PDB entry 6BYU | X-ray diffraction, 3.60 A resolution | chains D and F of the 6 polymer chains in the assembly

# Chain D
Molecule: DNA-directed RNA polymerase subunit beta'
Source organism: Escherichia coli
Notes: EC 2.7.7.6
Reference sequence: P0A8T7 (RPOC_ECOLI); residue numbers follow UniProt; this construct covers 1-1407
Sequence (1407 residues; each row starts with the number of its first residue):
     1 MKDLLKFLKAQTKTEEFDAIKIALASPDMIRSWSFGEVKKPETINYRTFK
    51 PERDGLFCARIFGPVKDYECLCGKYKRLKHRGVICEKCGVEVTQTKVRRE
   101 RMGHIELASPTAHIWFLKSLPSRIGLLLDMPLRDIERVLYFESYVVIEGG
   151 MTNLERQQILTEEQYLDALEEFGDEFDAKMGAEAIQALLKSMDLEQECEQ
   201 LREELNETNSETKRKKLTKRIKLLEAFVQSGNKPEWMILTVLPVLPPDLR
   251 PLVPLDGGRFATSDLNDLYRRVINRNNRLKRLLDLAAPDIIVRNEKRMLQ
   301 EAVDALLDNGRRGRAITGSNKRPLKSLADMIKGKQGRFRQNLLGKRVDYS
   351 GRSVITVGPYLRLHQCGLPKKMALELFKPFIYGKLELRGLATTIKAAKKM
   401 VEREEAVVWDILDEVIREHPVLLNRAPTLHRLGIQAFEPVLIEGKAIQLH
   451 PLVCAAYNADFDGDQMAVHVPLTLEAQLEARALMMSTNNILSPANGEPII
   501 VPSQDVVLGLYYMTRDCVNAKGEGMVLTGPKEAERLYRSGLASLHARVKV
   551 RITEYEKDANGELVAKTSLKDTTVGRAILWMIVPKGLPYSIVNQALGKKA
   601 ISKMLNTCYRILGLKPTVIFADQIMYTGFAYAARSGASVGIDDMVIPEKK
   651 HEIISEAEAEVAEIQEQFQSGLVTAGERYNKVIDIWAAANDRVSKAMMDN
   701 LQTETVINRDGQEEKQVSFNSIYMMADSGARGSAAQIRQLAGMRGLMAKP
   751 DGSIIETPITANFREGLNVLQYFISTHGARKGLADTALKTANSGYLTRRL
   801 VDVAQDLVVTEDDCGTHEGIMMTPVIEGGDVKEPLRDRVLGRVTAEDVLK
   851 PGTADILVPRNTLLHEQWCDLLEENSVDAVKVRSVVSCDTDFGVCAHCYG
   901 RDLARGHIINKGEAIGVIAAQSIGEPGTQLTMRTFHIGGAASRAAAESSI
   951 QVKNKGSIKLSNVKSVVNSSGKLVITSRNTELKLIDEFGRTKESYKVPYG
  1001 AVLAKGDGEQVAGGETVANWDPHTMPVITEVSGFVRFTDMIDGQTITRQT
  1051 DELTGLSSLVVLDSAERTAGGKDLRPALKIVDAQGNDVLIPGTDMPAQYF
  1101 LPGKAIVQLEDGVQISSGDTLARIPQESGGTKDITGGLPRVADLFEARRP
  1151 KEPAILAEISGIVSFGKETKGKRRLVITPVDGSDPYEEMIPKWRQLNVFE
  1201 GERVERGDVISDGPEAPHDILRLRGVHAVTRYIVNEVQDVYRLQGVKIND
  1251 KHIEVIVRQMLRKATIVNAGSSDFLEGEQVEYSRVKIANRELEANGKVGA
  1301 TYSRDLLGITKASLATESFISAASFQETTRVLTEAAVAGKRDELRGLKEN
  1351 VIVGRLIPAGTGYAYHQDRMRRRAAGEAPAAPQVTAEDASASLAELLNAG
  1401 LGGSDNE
Unresolved in the structure: 1-7, 334-336, 932-1134, 1377-1407
Curated features (UniProtKB/Swiss-Prot):
  - binding site (Zn(2+)): Cys70, Cys72, Cys85, Cys88, Cys814, Cys888, Cys895, Cys898
  - binding site (Mg(2+)): Asp460, Asp462, Asp464
  - modified residue: Lys983 (N6-acetyllysine)
  - mutagenesis: Gln504 (Q504P: Resistant to antibiotics salinamide A and B), Asn690 (N690D: Resistant to antibiotics salinamide A and B), Met697 (M697V: Resistant to antibiotics salinamide A and B), Ala735 (A735T: Resistant to antibiotics salinamide A and B), Arg738 (R738C/H/P/S: Resistant to antibiotics salinamide A and B), Ala748 (A748E: Resistant to antibiotics salinamide A and B), Pro758 (P758S/T: Resistant to antibiotics salinamide A and B), Phe763 (F763C: Resistant to antibiotics salinamide A and B), Ser775 (S775A: Resistant to antibiotics salinamide A and B), Ala779 (A779T/V: Resistant to antibiotics salinamide A and B), Arg780 (R780C: Resistant to antibiotics salinamide A and B), Gly782 (G782A/C: Resistant to antibiotics salinamide A and B), 1 further mutagenesis entry in UniProt
Ion coordination: Zn2+ site 1: Cys70, Cys72, Cys85, Cys88; Mg2+: Asp460, Asp462, Asp464; Zn2+ site 2: Cys814, Cys888, Cys895, Cys898
Small-molecule neighbours: ECJ ((5R)-5-(6-amino-9H-purin-9-yl)-2-({[(S)-hydroxy(phosphonooxy)phosphoryl]oxy}methyl)-4-oxo-4,5-dihydrofuran-3-yl trihydrogen diphosphate): Arg346, Arg352, Asn424, Arg425, Ala426, Gln465, Met466, Ala467

# Chain F
Molecule: RNA polymerase sigma factor RpoD
Source organism: Escherichia coli
Reference sequence: P00579 (RPOD_ECOLI); numbering as in UniProt (aligned over 1-613)
Sequence (613 residues; numbered 1 to 613; the number before each row is that of its first residue):
     1 MEQNPQSQLKLLVTRGKEQGYLTYAEVNDHLPEDIVDSDQIEDIIQMIND
    51 MGIQVMEEAPDADDLMLAENTADEDAAEAAAQVLSSVESEIGRTTDPVRM
   101 YMREMGTVELLTREGEIDIAKRIEDGINQVQCSVAEYPEAITYLLEQYDR
   151 VEAEEARLSDLITGFVDPNAEEDLAPTATHVGSELSQEDLDDDEDEDEED
   201 GDDDSADDDNSIDPELAREKFAELRAQYVVTRDTIKAKGRSHATAQEEIL
   251 KLSEVFKQFRLVPKQFDYLVNSMRVMMDRVRTQERLIMKLCVEQCKMPKK
   301 NFITLFTGNETSDTWFNAAIAMNKPWSEKLHDVSEEVHRALQKLQQIEEE
   351 TGLTIEQVKDINRRMSIGEAKARRAKKEMVEANLRLVISIAKKYTNRGLQ
   401 FLDLIQEGNIGLMKAVDKFEYRRGYKFSTYATWWIRQAITRSIADQARTI
   451 RIPVHMIETINKLNRISRQMLQEMGREPTPEELAERMLMPEDKIRKVLKI
   501 AKEPISMETPIGDDEDSHLGDFIEDTTLELPLDSATTESLRAATHDVLAG
   551 LTAREAKVLRMRFGIDMNTDYTLEEVGKQFDVTRERIRQIEAKALRKLRH
   601 PSRSEVLRSFLDD
Unresolved in the structure: 1-94, 168-212, 237-242, 613
Curated features (UniProtKB/Swiss-Prot):
  - DNA-binding region: Leu573 to Ala592 (H-T-H motif)
  - region: Arg584 to Arg599 (Interaction with anti-sigma factors)
  - motif: Asp403 to Gln406 (Interaction with polymerase core subunit RpoC)
  - site: Arg562 (Interaction with anti-sigma factors)
  - mutagenesis: Ala553 (A553D: Disrupts the interaction with Escherichia phage lambda antitermination protein Q), Arg596 (R596D/E: 2-fold reduction in activation of class II Crp-dependent promoters)

# Interface between chain D and chain F
Contacting residue pairs - 89 pairs, chain D then chain F:
  Glu42(D) - Arg451(F)  salt bridge
  Thr43(D) - Thr449(F)  hydrogen bond (side chain-backbone)
  Thr43(D) - Ile450(F)
  Ile44(D) - Ile450(F)  hydrophobic
  Asn45(D) - Arg451(F)
  Tyr46(D) - Arg451(F)
  Tyr46(D) - Pro453(F)
  Tyr46(D) - Ile500(F)
  Phe49(D) - Ile500(F)  hydrophobic
  Arg77(D) - Thr569(F)
  Lys79(D) - Asn568(F)
  Lys79(D) - Thr569(F)
  Arg133(D) - Thr95(F)
  Tyr140(D) - Thr95(F)
  Tyr140(D) - Met100(F)  hydrophobic
  Glu142(D) - Met100(F)
  Pro251(D) - Met507(F)
  Val253(D) - Ile523(F)  hydrophobic
  Gly258(D) - Lys499(F)
  Arg259(D) - Lys502(F)
  Arg259(D) - Ile505(F)
  Phe260(D) - Pro504(F)
  Phe260(D) - Ile505(F)  hydrogen bond (backbone-backbone)
  Ala261(D) - Ile505(F)
  Thr262(D) - Ile505(F)  hydrogen bond (backbone-backbone)
  Thr262(D) - Ser506(F)
  Thr262(D) - Met507(F)  hydrogen bond (backbone-backbone)
  Ser263(D) - Met507(F)
  Ser263(D) - Glu508(F)  hydrogen bond
  Asp264(D) - Ser506(F)  hydrogen bond
  Asp264(D) - Met507(F)
  Asp264(D) - Glu508(F)  hydrogen bond (backbone-side chain)
  Arg270(D) - Gln446(F)
  Arg270(D) - Arg448(F)
  Arg270(D) - Thr449(F)  hydrogen bond
  Arg271(D) - Gln400(F)  hydrogen bond
  Asn274(D) - Gln446(F)  hydrogen bond
  Arg275(D) - Gln400(F)
  Arg275(D) - Asp403(F)  salt bridge
  Arg278(D) - Asp403(F)  salt bridge
  Arg278(D) - Glu407(F)  salt bridge
  Arg278(D) - Ile410(F)
  Arg278(D) - Gln446(F)
  Arg281(D) - Glu407(F)  salt bridge
  Arg281(D) - Ile410(F)
  Leu282(D) - Gln406(F)
  Leu282(D) - Ile410(F)  hydrophobic
  Leu285(D) - Ile410(F)  hydrophobic
  Leu285(D) - Met413(F)
  Ala286(D) - Arg373(F)
  Ala286(D) - Lys377(F)
  Ala287(D) - Lys377(F)
  Ala287(D) - Met413(F)  hydrophobic
  Pro288(D) - Lys377(F)
  Pro288(D) - Val380(F)  hydrophobic
  Ile290(D) - Glu104(F)
  Ile290(D) - Glu381(F)
  Ile290(D) - Leu384(F)  hydrophobic
  Ile291(D) - Gln406(F)
  Ile291(D) - Asn409(F)
  Arg293(D) - Glu104(F)
  Asn294(D) - Tyr101(F)
  Asn294(D) - Leu402(F)
  Asn294(D) - Gln406(F)
  Glu295(D) - Gln406(F)
  Arg297(D) - Met100(F)
  Arg297(D) - Glu104(F)  salt bridge
  Met298(D) - Leu402(F)  hydrophobic
  Met298(D) - Asp403(F)
  Met298(D) - Gln406(F)
  Glu301(D) - Pro97(F)
  Arg322(D) - Pro510(F)
  Lys325(D) - Glu508(F)
  Lys325(D) - His518(F)
  Tyr382(D) - Leu532(F)  hydrophobic
  Thr392(D) - Glu605(F)
  Thr392(D) - Val606(F)
  Thr393(D) - Ser539(F)  hydrogen bond
  Thr393(D) - Ser609(F)
  Thr393(D) - Phe610(F)
  Ile394(D) - Ala535(F)  hydrophobic
  Ile394(D) - Thr536(F)
  Ile394(D) - Ser539(F)
  Lys395(D) - Ser609(F)
  Lys395(D) - Phe610(F)
  Lys395(D) - Asp612(F)  salt bridge
  Lys399(D) - Ser609(F)
  Lys399(D) - Leu611(F)  hydrogen bond (side chain-backbone)
  Lys399(D) - Asp612(F)
Other interface residues (no listed pair), chain D (58 interface residues in all): Arg47, Glu52, Lys96, Glu136, Leu252, Leu255, Gly257, Met330, Lys378, Ala396, Lys398
Other interface residues (no listed pair), chain F (58 interface residues in all): Met105, Ala447, Ile452, His455, Met456, Glu503, Leu519, Leu528, Asp533, Gly564, Asp570

# In short
The chain D/chain F interface involves 58 residues from each chain, with 12 hydrogen bonds and 7 salt bridges.
Polar pairs include Glu42(D)-Arg451(F), Arg275(D)-Asp403(F) and Arg278(D)-Asp403(F). Bound to chain D:
compound ECJ.
Chain D is DNA-directed RNA polymerase subunit beta' and chain F is RNA polymerase sigma factor RpoD, both
from Escherichia coli; the structure, X-ray crystal structure of Escherichia coli RNA polymerase (RpoB-H526Y)
and ppApp complex, was determined by X-ray diffraction.
